8TUW - chains a2 and d2 of the 17 polymer chains in the assembly; structure by electron microscopy, 7.90 A resolution (low resolution: residue-level contacts below are approximate; hydrogen-bond / salt-bridge calls are withheld).

# Chain a2 (and d2)
Molecule: Type IV major pilin protein PilA
Organism: Pseudomonas aeruginosa PAO1
Notes: chain d2 of this document is another copy of the same molecule, construct and numbering; everything in this record applies to it too
Reference sequence: P04739 (PILA_PSEAE); residues 7-149 here = UniProt positions 7-149
Chain sequence (143 residues; each row starts with the number of its first residue):
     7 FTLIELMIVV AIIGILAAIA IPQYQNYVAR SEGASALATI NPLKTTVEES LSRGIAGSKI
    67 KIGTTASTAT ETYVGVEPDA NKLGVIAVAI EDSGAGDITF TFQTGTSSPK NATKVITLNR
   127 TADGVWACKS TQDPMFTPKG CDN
Cystine bridges: Cys-134/Cys-147
UniProt features mapped onto this chain:
  - modified residue: Phe-7 (N-methylphenylalanine)

# Interface between chain a2 and chain d2
Residue-residue contacts (20):
  Tyr-30(a2) / Ile-10(d2)
  Tyr-30(a2) / Glu-11(d2)
  Tyr-30(a2) / Ile-14(d2)
  Val-34(a2) / Ile-21(d2)
  Ser-37(a2) / Ile-21(d2)
  Thr-45(a2) / Ile-25(d2)
  Thr-45(a2) / Ala-26(d2)
  Thr-51(a2) / Tyr-33(d2)
  Thr-52(a2) / Tyr-33(d2)
  Glu-55(a2) / Tyr-33(d2)
  Glu-55(a2) / Arg-36(d2)
  Arg-59(a2) / Arg-36(d2)
  Arg-59(a2) / Lys-145(d2)
  Ala-75(a2) / Pro-140(d2)
  Val-80(a2) / Pro-28(d2)
  Gly-81(a2) / Ile-27(d2)
  Gly-81(a2) / Pro-28(d2)
  Val-82(a2) / Ala-26(d2)
  Val-82(a2) / Ile-27(d2)
  Asn-87(a2) / Ala-24(d2)
Also at the interface, not in a pair above, chain a2 (21 interface residues in all): Tyr-33, Ser-41, Ala-44, Pro-48, Ser-73, Thr-74, Ala-86, Leu-89
Also at the interface, not in a pair above, chain d2 (17 interface residues in all): Ile-18, Gln-29, Tyr-30, Met-141

# Summary
The interface between chain a2 and chain d2 involves 21 residues on one side and 17 on the other.
Both chains are Type IV major pilin protein PilA (Pseudomonas aeruginosa PAO1). Entry 8TUW (Type IV pilus from
Pseudomonas PAO1 strain with PP7 Maturation protein) was determined by electron microscopy, deposited together
with 8TUM and 8TUX.
